5BOY - chains A and B; structure by X-ray diffraction, 2.03 A resolution.

# Chain A (and B)
Protein: Collagenase 3
Source organism: Homo sapiens
Notes: EC 3.4.24.-; chain B of this document is another copy of the same molecule, construct and numbering; everything in this record applies to it too
UniProt: P45452 (MMP13_HUMAN); residues 104-274 here = UniProt positions 104-274
Chain sequence (171 residues; row label = number of the first residue in the row):
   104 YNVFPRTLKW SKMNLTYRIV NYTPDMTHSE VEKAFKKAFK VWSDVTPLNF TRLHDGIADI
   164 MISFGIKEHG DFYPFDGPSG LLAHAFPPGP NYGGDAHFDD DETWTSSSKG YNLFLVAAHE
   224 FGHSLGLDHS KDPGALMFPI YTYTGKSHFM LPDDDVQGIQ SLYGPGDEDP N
Unresolved in the structure: 249-251, 273-274 (chain B: 270-274)
Metal / ion sites: Ca2+ site 1: Asp-128, Asp-203, Glu-205; Ca2+ site 2: Asp-162, Asn-194, Gly-196, Asp-198; Zn2+ site 1: His-172, Asp-174, His-187, His-200; Ca2+ site 3: Asp-179, Gly-180, Ser-182, Leu-184, Asp-202, Glu-205; Zn2+ site 2: His-222, His-226, His-232
Residues lining bound ligands: 4UE (ethyl 5-(1-methyl-1H-imidazol-5-yl)-1H-indole-2-carboxylate): Leu-185, Leu-218, Val-219, His-222, Glu-223, Gly-237, Ala-238, Leu-239, Phe-241, Pro-242, Ile-243, Tyr-244, Thr-245, Thr-247, Phe-252, Pro-255
Swiss-Prot annotation at these positions:
  - active site: Glu-223
  - binding site (Ca(2+)): Asp-128, Asp-162, Asp-179, Gly-180, Ser-182, Leu-184, Asn-194, Gly-196, Asp-198, Asp-202, Asp-203, Glu-205
  - binding site (Zn(2+)): His-172, Asp-174, His-187, His-200, His-222, His-226, His-232, Met-240
  - glycosylation (N-linked (GlcNAc...) asparagine): Asn-117, Asn-152
  - natural variant: Trp-207 (W207G: In MDST), His-232 (H232N: In MANDP1)
  - mutagenesis: Glu-223 (E223A: Abolishes enzyme activity)

# Chain A / chain B interface
Residue-residue contacts (49):
  Tyr-104(A) / Ser-233(B)
  Tyr-104(A) / Asp-257(B)  hydrogen bond (backbone-side chain)
  Tyr-104(A) / Gln-260(B)
  Tyr-104(A) / Gly-261(B)
  Tyr-104(A) / Ser-264(B)
  Asn-105(A) / Leu-230(B)
  Asn-105(A) / Asp-231(B)  hydrogen bond (backbone-backbone)
  Asn-105(A) / His-232(B)
  Val-106(A) / Gly-229(B)
  Val-106(A) / Ser-264(B)
  Val-106(A) / Leu-265(B)  hydrophobic
  Phe-107(A) / Leu-111(B)
  Phe-107(A) / Pro-190(B)  hydrophobic
  Phe-107(A) / His-226(B)
  Phe-107(A) / Gly-229(B)  hydrogen bond (backbone-backbone)
  Phe-107(A) / Leu-230(B)
  Phe-107(A) / Asp-231(B)
  Pro-108(A) / Arg-109(B)
  Pro-108(A) / Leu-111(B)
  Arg-109(A) / Arg-109(B)  hydrogen bond (backbone-backbone)
  Arg-109(A) / Leu-111(B)
  Thr-110(A) / Val-106(B)
  Thr-110(A) / Phe-107(B)
  Thr-110(A) / Arg-109(B)  hydrogen bond (backbone-side chain)
  Leu-111(A) / Phe-107(B)  hydrogen bond (backbone-backbone)
  Leu-111(A) / Arg-109(B)
  Gly-173(A) / Phe-175(B)
  Asp-174(A) / Phe-175(B)
  Phe-175(A) / Gly-173(B)
  Phe-175(A) / Phe-175(B)
  Pro-190(A) / Phe-107(B)  hydrophobic
  Pro-193(A) / Tyr-176(B)
  Asn-194(A) / Tyr-176(B)
  Tyr-195(A) / Asp-174(B)
  Tyr-195(A) / Phe-175(B)
  Tyr-195(A) / Tyr-176(B)  hydrogen bond
  His-226(A) / Phe-107(B)
  Gly-229(A) / Val-106(B)
  Gly-229(A) / Phe-107(B)  hydrogen bond (backbone-backbone)
  Leu-230(A) / Asn-105(B)
  Leu-230(A) / Phe-107(B)
  Asp-231(A) / Asn-105(B)  hydrogen bond (backbone-backbone)
  Asp-231(A) / Phe-107(B)
  His-232(A) / Asn-105(B)  hydrogen bond (backbone-side chain)
  Ser-233(A) / Tyr-104(B)
  Asp-257(A) / Tyr-104(B)  hydrogen bond (side chain-backbone)
  Gln-260(A) / Tyr-104(B)
  Gly-261(A) / Tyr-104(B)
  Ser-264(A) / Tyr-104(B)
Other interface residues (no listed pair), chain A (27 interface residues in all): Lys-112, Leu-265
Other interface residues (no listed pair), chain B (24 interface residues in all): Pro-108, Lys-234

# In short
The interface between chain A and chain B involves 27 residues on one side and 24 on the other; the contacts
include 11 hydrogen bonds. Polar pairs include Tyr-104(A)/Asp-257(B), Thr-110(A)/Arg-109(B) and
Tyr-195(A)/Tyr-176(B). Ligands of chain A: compound 4UE.
Chain A and chain B are both Collagenase 3 (Homo sapiens); the structure, X-RAY Co-structure of MMP-13 with
ethyl 5-(1-methyl-1H-imidazol-5-yl)-1H-indole-2-Carboxylate, was determined by X-ray diffraction together with
5BOT and 5BPA from the same study.
